Entry 5CBM (X-ray diffraction, 2.30 A resolution); this record covers chains A and B of the 6 polymer chains in the assembly.

== Chain A (and B) ==
Name: M17 family aminopeptidase
From: Plasmodium falciparum Vietnam Oak-Knoll (FVO)
Notes: chain B of this document is another copy of the same molecule, construct and numbering; everything in this record applies to it too
UniProt: A0A024V0B1 (A0A024V0B1_PLAFA); residues 85-603 here correspond to UniProt positions 87-605 (UniProt number = residue number + 2)
Sequence (519 residues; each row starts with the number of its first residue):
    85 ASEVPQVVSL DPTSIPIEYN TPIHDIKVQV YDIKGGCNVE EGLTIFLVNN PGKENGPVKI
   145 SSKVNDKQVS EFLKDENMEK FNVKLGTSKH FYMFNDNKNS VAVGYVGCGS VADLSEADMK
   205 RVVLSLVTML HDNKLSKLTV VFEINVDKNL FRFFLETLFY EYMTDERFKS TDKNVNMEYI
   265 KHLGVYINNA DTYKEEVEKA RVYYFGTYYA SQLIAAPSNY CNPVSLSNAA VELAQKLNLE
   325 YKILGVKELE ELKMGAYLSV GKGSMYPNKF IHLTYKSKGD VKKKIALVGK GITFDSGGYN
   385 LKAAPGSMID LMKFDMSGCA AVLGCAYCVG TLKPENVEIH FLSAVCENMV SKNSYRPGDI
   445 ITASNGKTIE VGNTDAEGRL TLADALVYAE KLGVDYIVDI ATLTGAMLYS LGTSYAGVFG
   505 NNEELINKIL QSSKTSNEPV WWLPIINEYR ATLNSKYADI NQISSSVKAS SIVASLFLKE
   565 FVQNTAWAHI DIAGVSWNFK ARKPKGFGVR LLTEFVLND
Differences from the reference sequence: engineered mutation Gln-152 (Asn154 in A0A024V0B1), Gln-515 (Asn517 in A0A024V0B1), Gln-546 (Asn548 in A0A024V0B1)
Metal / ion sites: Zn2+ site 1: Lys-374, Asp-399, Glu-461 (together with 4ZN); Zn2+ site 2: Asp-379, Asp-459, Glu-461 (together with 4ZN)
Small-molecule neighbours:
  - 4ZN ((2S)-2-{[(R)-[(R)-amino(phenyl)methyl](hydroxy)phosphoryl]methyl}-4-methylpentanoic acid): Lys-374, Asp-379, Lys-386, Met-392, Met-396, Phe-398, Asp-399, Asp-459, Glu-461, Thr-486, Leu-487, Thr-488, Gly-489, Ala-490, Ala-577
  - carbonate ion (CO3): Lys-374, Asp-459, Ala-460, Glu-461, Gly-462, Arg-463, Leu-487, Thr-488
Reported in the primary citation:
  - binding site for 4ZN: Met-392, Met-396, Phe-398, Asp-399, Gly-489, Ala-577

== How chain A and chain B interact ==
Pairs across the interface (69):
  Glu-334(A) / Val-92(B)
  Glu-334(A) / Ser-93(B)  hydrogen bond (side chain-backbone)
  Glu-334(A) / Leu-94(B)
  Lys-337(A) / Leu-94(B)
  Met-338(A) / Leu-94(B)
  Gly-339(A) / Leu-94(B)
  Leu-342(A) / Leu-94(B)  hydrophobic
  Lys-346(A) / Val-91(B)
  Lys-346(A) / Asp-95(B)  salt bridge
  Tyr-383(A) / Ser-380(B)
  Tyr-383(A) / Leu-385(B)
  Tyr-383(A) / Ile-393(B)
  Tyr-383(A) / Met-433(B)
  Tyr-383(A) / Val-434(B)  hydrogen bond (side chain-backbone)
  Asn-384(A) / Ile-393(B)
  Leu-385(A) / Leu-385(B)  hydrophobic
  Val-434(A) / Val-434(B)  hydrophobic
  Ser-435(A) / Val-434(B)
  Lys-436(A) / Lys-346(B)
  Lys-436(A) / Gly-347(B)
  Lys-436(A) / Ser-348(B)  hydrogen bond (side chain-backbone)
  Lys-436(A) / Met-349(B)
  Lys-436(A) / Met-433(B)
  Lys-436(A) / Val-434(B)  hydrogen bond (backbone-backbone)
  Lys-436(A) / Ser-435(B)
  Lys-436(A) / Asn-437(B)  hydrogen bond
  Asn-437(A) / Val-91(B)
  Asn-437(A) / Met-349(B)
  Arg-440(A) / Ser-302(B)
  Arg-440(A) / Asn-303(B)
  Arg-440(A) / Tyr-350(B)
  Arg-440(A) / Phe-378(B)
  Arg-440(A) / Glu-431(B)  salt bridge
  Arg-440(A) / Met-433(B)
  Pro-441(A) / Phe-378(B)
  Pro-441(A) / Ile-393(B)
  Pro-441(A) / Asp-394(B)
  Gly-442(A) / Pro-301(B)
  Gly-442(A) / Asp-394(B)
  Asp-443(A) / Pro-301(B)
  Asp-443(A) / Ser-302(B)
  Asp-443(A) / Asn-303(B)  hydrogen bond (side chain-backbone)
  Ile-444(A) / Phe-252(B)  hydrophobic
  Ile-444(A) / Pro-301(B)  hydrophobic
  Ile-444(A) / Asn-303(B)  hydrogen bond (backbone-side chain)
  Ile-444(A) / Tyr-304(B)
  Gly-450(A) / Ser-254(B)  hydrogen bond (backbone-side chain)
  Lys-451(A) / Thr-255(B)
  Thr-452(A) / Phe-252(B)  hydrogen bond (side chain-backbone)
  Thr-452(A) / Ser-254(B)
  Glu-454(A) / Lys-397(B)  salt bridge
  Gly-456(A) / Asp-394(B)
  Asn-538(A) / Arg-586(B)  hydrogen bond (backbone-side chain)
  Ser-539(A) / Lys-253(B)  hydrogen bond (backbone-side chain)
  Lys-540(A) / Lys-253(B)
  Lys-540(A) / Ala-585(B)
  Lys-540(A) / Arg-586(B)
  Tyr-541(A) / Asp-249(B)
  Tyr-541(A) / Phe-252(B)
  Tyr-541(A) / Lys-253(B)  hydrogen bond (backbone-backbone)
  Tyr-541(A) / Ala-299(B)  hydrophobic
  Tyr-541(A) / Arg-586(B)
  Tyr-541(A) / Lys-587(B)
  Tyr-541(A) / Pro-588(B)
  Ala-542(A) / Phe-252(B)
  Ala-542(A) / Lys-253(B)  hydrogen bond (backbone-side chain)
  Asp-543(A) / Lys-253(B)
  Asp-543(A) / Ser-254(B)  hydrogen bond (side chain-backbone)
  Asp-543(A) / Thr-255(B)  hydrogen bond (side chain-backbone)
Interface residues without a listed pair, chain A (32 interface residues in all): Val-330, Ala-387, Ile-445
Interface residues without a listed pair, chain B (36 interface residues in all): Ala-387

== Overview ==
Chain A and chain B form an interface of 32 and 36 residues respectively; the contacts include 15 hydrogen
bonds and 3 salt bridges. Polar contacts include Lys-346(A)/Asp-95(B), Arg-440(A)/Glu-431(B) and
Glu-454(A)/Lys-397(B). Ligands of chain A: carbonate ion and compound 4ZN. From the paper: a binding site for
4ZN at Met-392(A), Met-396(A) and Phe-398(A) among others.
Chain A and chain B are both M17 family aminopeptidase (Plasmodium falciparum Vietnam Oak-Knoll (FVO)); the
structure, Crystal structure of PfA-M17 with virtual ligand inhibitor, was determined by X-ray diffraction,
deposited together with 4ZQT.
